Entry 8SRZ (X-ray diffraction, 1.25 A resolution); this record covers chains A and B.

== Chain A (and B) ==
Molecule: Probable serine protease FE772_23065
Source organism: Lysobacter enzymogenes
Notes: EC 3.4.21.-; chain B of this document is another copy of the same molecule, construct and numbering; everything in this record applies to it too
Reference sequence: A0A0S2DN74 (PROT2_LYSEN); residues 2-92 here correspond to UniProt positions 5-95 (UniProt number = residue number + 3)
Amino-acid sequence (92 residues; row label = number of the first residue in the row):
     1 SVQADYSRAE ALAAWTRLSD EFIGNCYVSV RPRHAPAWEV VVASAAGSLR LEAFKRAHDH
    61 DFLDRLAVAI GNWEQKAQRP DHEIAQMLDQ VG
Unresolved in the structure: 1-3, 92
Differences from the reference sequence: expression tag (1)
Reported in the primary citation:
  - mutagenesis - L12D: abolished growth

== How chain A and chain B interact ==
Pairs across the interface - 24 pairs, chain A then chain B:
  Asn25(A) with Trp73(B)
  Cys26(A) with Ser29(B)
  Val28(A) with Asn72(B), hydrogen bond (backbone-side chain); Trp73(B); Lys76(B)
  Ser29(A) with Cys26(B); Ala69(B); Asn72(B), hydrogen bond (backbone-side chain); Trp73(B), hydrogen bond
  Arg31(A) with Val68(B); Asn72(B), hydrogen bond (backbone-side chain); Gln75(B), hydrogen bond
  Arg65(A) with Arg65(B)
  Val68(A) with Arg31(B)
  Ala69(A) with Ser29(B)
  Asn72(A) with Val28(B), hydrogen bond (side chain-backbone); Ser29(B); Arg31(B), hydrogen bond (side chain-backbone)
  Trp73(A) with Asn25(B); Val28(B); Ser29(B), hydrogen bond
  Gln75(A) with Arg31(B), hydrogen bond
  Lys76(A) with Val28(B); Glu39(B), salt bridge
Also at the interface, not in a pair above, chain A (14 interface residues in all): Val30, Glu39
Also at the interface, not in a pair above, chain B (14 interface residues in all): Val30

== Overview ==
The chain A/chain B interface involves 14 residues from each chain, with 9 hydrogen bonds and 1 salt bridge.
Among the polar pairs are Lys76(A)-Glu39(B), Val28(A)-Asn72(B) and Ser29(A)-Asn72(B). From the paper: L12D of
chain A abolishes growth.
Both chains are Probable serine protease FE772_23065 (Lysobacter enzymogenes). Entry 8SRZ (Structure of a
bacterial death-like domain from Lysobacter enzymogenes) was determined by X-ray diffraction (same publication
as 8SS1).
